7O3I - chain A; structure by X-ray diffraction, 1.50 A resolution.

== Chain A ==
Protein: Zymogen granule membrane protein 16
Organism: Homo sapiens
Reference sequence: O60844 (ZG16_HUMAN); residue numbers follow UniProt; this construct covers 21-167
Chain sequence (148 residues; row label = number of the first residue in the row):
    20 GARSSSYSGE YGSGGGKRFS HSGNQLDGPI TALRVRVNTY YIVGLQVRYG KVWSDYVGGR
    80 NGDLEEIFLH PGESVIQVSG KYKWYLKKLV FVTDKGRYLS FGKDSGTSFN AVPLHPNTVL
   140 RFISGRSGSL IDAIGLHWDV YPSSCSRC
Not modelled in the structure: 163-167
Differences from the reference sequence: expression tag (20); variant S32 (Gly in O60844), V109 (Leu in O60844)
UniProt features mapped onto this chain:
  - natural variant: S32 (G32S: this construct carries the variant)
Reported in the primary citation:
  - conformationally variable residues (side-chain flip): Y26, S27, G28, L133, Y160, P161
  - contacts within the chain: Y26-H156, S27-L155 (hydrogen bond), S27-G28 (hydrogen bond)

== Overview ==
From the paper: conformational variability at Y26, S27 and G28 among others; contacts within the chain
involving Y26, H156 and S27 among others.
Chain A is Zymogen granule membrane protein 16 (Homo sapiens); the structure, Cystal structure of Zymogen
Granule Protein 16 (ZG16), was determined by X-ray diffraction, deposited together with 7O4P and 7O88.
